7TR9 - chains P and R of the 19 polymer chains in the assembly; structure by electron microscopy, 3.90 A resolution.

[Chain P]
Molecule: Cas5a
Organism: Pyrococcus furiosus DSM 3638
UniProtKB: A0A5C0XNV9 (A0A5C0XNV9_PYRFU); aligned to UniProt positions 1-256 over residues 1-256 (the alignment contains insertions or deletions, so no single offset holds)
Chain sequence (256 residues; numbered 1 to 256; the number before each row is that of its first residue):
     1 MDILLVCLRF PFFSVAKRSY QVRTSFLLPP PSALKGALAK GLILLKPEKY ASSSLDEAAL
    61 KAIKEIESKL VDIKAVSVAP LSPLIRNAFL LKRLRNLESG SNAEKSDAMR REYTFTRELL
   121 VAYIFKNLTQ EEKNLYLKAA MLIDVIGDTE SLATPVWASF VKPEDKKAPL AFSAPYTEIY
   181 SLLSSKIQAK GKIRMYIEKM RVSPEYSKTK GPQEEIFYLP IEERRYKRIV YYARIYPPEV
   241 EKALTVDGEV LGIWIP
Unresolved in the structure: 183-193, 208-212

[Chain R]
Molecule: crRNA
Organism: Escherichia coli
Sequence (45 nucleotides; row label = number of the first residue in the row):
     1 AUUGAAAGAG UGCUUCCCCA AACCCUUAAC UGGUUGUAAC AGUUG

[Interface between chain P and chain R]
Residue-residue contacts (44; chain P residue first):
  Val15(P) - U3(R)  base contact
  Ala16(P) - U3(R)  base contact
  Ala16(P) - G4(R)  hydrogen bond to the phosphate
  Lys17(P) - U3(R)  base contact
  Arg18(P) - U3(R)  base contact
  Arg23(P) - G4(R)  salt bridge to the phosphate
  Phe26(P) - U3(R)  base contact
  Ser32(P) - U2(R)  phosphate contact
  Ser32(P) - U3(R)  phosphate contact
  Ala33(P) - U2(R)  base contact
  Ala33(P) - U3(R)  hydrogen bond to the phosphate
  Gly36(P) - A1(R)  sugar contact
  Gly36(P) - U2(R)  sugar contact
  Ala37(P) - U2(R)  base contact
  Lys40(P) - A1(R)  base contact
  Lys40(P) - U2(R)  base contact
  Ile43(P) - A1(R)  base contact
  Leu55(P) - A1(R)  base contact
  Leu90(P) - A9(R)  phosphate contact
  Leu91(P) - A9(R)  phosphate contact
  Lys92(P) - A7(R)  hydrogen bond to the sugar
  Lys92(P) - G8(R)  phosphate contact
  Lys92(P) - A9(R)  hydrogen bond to the phosphate
  Arg93(P) - A7(R)  hydrogen bond to the sugar
  Leu94(P) - A6(R)  base contact
  Leu94(P) - A7(R)  base contact
  Asn96(P) - A6(R)  base contact
  Leu97(P) - A6(R)  base contact
  Ala108(P) - A9(R)  sugar contact
  Arg111(P) - G4(R)  salt bridge to the phosphate
  Val145(P) - U2(R)  hydrogen bond to the base
  Ile146(P) - U2(R)  base contact
  Gly147(P) - U2(R)  hydrogen bond to the base
  Gly147(P) - G4(R)  sugar contact
  Asp148(P) - G4(R)  phosphate contact
  Asp148(P) - A5(R)  phosphate contact
  Thr149(P) - A5(R)  hydrogen bond to the phosphate
  Thr149(P) - A6(R)  hydrogen bond to the phosphate
  Glu150(P) - A7(R)  base contact
  Arg201(P) - U3(R)  base contact
  Pro204(P) - U3(R)  phosphate contact
  Glu205(P) - G4(R)  base contact
  Tyr206(P) - U2(R)  sugar contact
  Tyr206(P) - G4(R)  base contact
Other interface residues (no listed pair), chain P (35 interface residues in all): Pro30, Leu44, Ser106

[In short]
35 residues of chain P face 9 of chain R across their interface; the contacts include 9 hydrogen bonds and 2
salt bridges. Among the polar pairs are Val145(P)-U2(R), Gly147(P)-U2(R) and Lys92(P)-A7(R).
Chain P is Cas5a (Pyrococcus furiosus DSM 3638) and chain R is crRNA (Escherichia coli); the structure,
Cascade complex from type I-A CRISPR-Cas system, was determined by electron microscopy together with 7TR6,
7TR8 and 7TRA from the same study.
